Entry 8APJ (electron microscopy, 3.80 A resolution); this record covers chains J1 and B1 of the 42 polymer chains in the assembly.

Chain J1:
Protein: ATP synthase subunit p18, mitochondrial
From: Trypanosoma brucei brucei
UniProtKB: P0DPG4 (ATP18_TRYBB); residue numbers follow UniProt; this construct covers 1-188
Amino-acid sequence (188 residues; row label = number of the first residue in the row):
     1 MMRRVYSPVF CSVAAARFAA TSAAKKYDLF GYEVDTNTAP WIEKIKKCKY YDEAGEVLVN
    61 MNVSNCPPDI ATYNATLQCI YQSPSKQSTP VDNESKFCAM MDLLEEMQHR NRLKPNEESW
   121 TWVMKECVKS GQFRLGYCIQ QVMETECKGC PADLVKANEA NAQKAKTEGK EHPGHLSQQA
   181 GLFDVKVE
Disordered / not traced: 1-22

Chain B1:
Protein: ATP synthase subunit alpha, mitochondrial
From: Trypanosoma brucei brucei
UniProtKB: Q9GS23 (ATPA_TRYBB); residue numbers follow UniProt; this construct covers 1-584
Amino-acid sequence (584 residues; each row starts with the number of its first residue):
     1 MRRFGSKFAS GLASRCALAC PLASAATAPA GASTTSSTSS AQKSFFKTTE MIGYVHSIDG
    61 TIATLIPAPG NPGVAYNTII QIQVSPTTFA AGLVFNLEKD GRIGIILMDN ITEVQSGQKV
   121 MATGQLLHIP VGAGVLGKVV NPLGHEVPVG LVTRSRRLLD STLGKVDTGA PNIVSRSPVN
   181 YNLLTGFKAV DTMIPIGRGQ RELIVGDRQT GKTSIAVSTI INQVRINQQI LSKNAVISIY
   241 VSIGQRCSNV ARIHRLLQSY GALRYTTVMA ATAAEPAGLQ YLAPYAGVTM GEYFMNRGRH
   301 CLCVYDDLSK QAVAYRQISL LLRRPPGREA YPGDVFYLHS RLLERAAMLS PGKGGGSVTA
   361 LPIVETLSND VTAYIVTNVI SITDGQIYLD TKLFTGGQRP AVNIGLSVSR VGSSAQNAAM
   421 KGVAGKLKGI LAEYRKLAAD SVGGQQVQTI PMIRGARFVA LFNQKQPSYF MNAIVSLYAC
   481 LNGYLDDVKV QYVKFYEYLL VHRDLGIMYG TAKNKFFYMY VQELNYLIRF FTLNSPILHG
   541 ELEEMLKQHT HLFLQHYQSK MNAIKSEKDV KALKNLLYSC KRAV
Disordered / not traced: 1-45, 151-160
Metal / ion sites: Mg2+: Thr213 (together with ATP)
Ligand contacts: ATP (adenosine-5'-triphosphate): Asp207, Arg208, Gln209, Thr210, Gly211, Lys212, Thr213, Ser214, Phe394, Arg399, Pro400, Gln464, Lys465
Swiss-Prot annotation at these positions:
  - binding site (ATP): Asp207 to Ser214, Gln464
  - site: Leu159, Asp160 (Cleavage), Ser407 (Required for activity)

Chain J1 / chain B1 interface:
Pairs across the interface (98; chain J1 residue first):
  Asp28(J1) with Pro351(B1); Gly352(B1)
  Leu29(J1) with Pro351(B1)
  Phe30(J1) with Ile173(B1); Val174(B1); Arg176(B1)
  Tyr32(J1) with Val174(B1), hydrophobic
  Tyr51(J1) with Leu231(B1), hydrophobic
  Asp52(J1) with Ser232(B1), hydrogen bond
  Gly55(J1) with Lys233(B1)
  Val59(J1) with Lys233(B1); Arg297(B1); Gly298(B1)
  Asn62(J1) with Lys233(B1); Pro351(B1); Gly352(B1); Gly354(B1)
  Val63(J1) with Gly352(B1); Gly354(B1)
  Asn65(J1) with Gly352(B1)
  Lys86(J1) with Asn227(B1), hydrogen bond (side chain-backbone); Gln228(B1), hydrogen bond (side chain-backbone); Ile230(B1), hydrogen bond (side chain-backbone)
  Gln87(J1) with Ser232(B1)
  Asp92(J1) with Gln228(B1)
  Asn93(J1) with Gln228(B1); Gln229(B1)
  Ser95(J1) with Gln229(B1); Glu523(B1), hydrogen bond
  Phe97(J1) with Glu523(B1); Leu527(B1), hydrophobic
  Cys98(J1) with Gln229(B1); Glu523(B1); Tyr526(B1), hydrophobic
  Ala99(J1) with Leu231(B1), hydrophobic
  Met101(J1) with Tyr526(B1), hydrophobic; Leu527(B1), hydrophobic; Phe530(B1), hydrophobic
  Asp102(J1) with Tyr181(B1); Ile230(B1); Asn234(B1), hydrogen bond
  Leu104(J1) with Phe530(B1)
  Glu105(J1) with Asn417(B1), hydrogen bond; Arg529(B1), salt bridge; Phe530(B1)
  Glu106(J1) with Lys233(B1); Asn234(B1)
  Gln108(J1) with Phe530(B1)
  His109(J1) with Ala418(B1); Phe530(B1), hydrogen bond (side chain-backbone)
  Arg110(J1) with Asn180(B1); Tyr181(B1)
  Trp120(J1) with Phe530(B1), hydrophobic; Phe531(B1), hydrophobic
  Gln132(J1) with Glu523(B1), hydrogen bond
  Arg134(J1) with Lys515(B1), hydrogen bond (side chain-backbone); Phe516(B1); Tyr518(B1); Tyr520(B1), hydrogen bond
  Leu135(J1) with Glu523(B1); Leu524(B1), hydrophobic; Leu527(B1), hydrophobic
  Tyr137(J1) with Lys515(B1)
  Cys138(J1) with Phe516(B1), hydrophobic; Ile537(B1), hydrophobic; Leu538(B1), hydrophobic
  Gln141(J1) with Phe516(B1); Ile537(B1)
  Val142(J1) with Phe531(B1), hydrophobic
  Glu171(J1) with Tyr520(B1), hydrogen bond (backbone-side chain)
  His172(J1) with Ile507(B1); Tyr518(B1); Tyr520(B1), hydrogen bond
  His175(J1) with Arg503(B1), hydrogen bond (backbone-side chain)
  Leu176(J1) with Arg503(B1); Asp504(B1); Ile507(B1), hydrophobic; Met508(B1); Tyr520(B1), hydrophobic
  Gln178(J1) with Met508(B1)
  Gln179(J1) with Met508(B1), hydrogen bond (side chain-backbone); Tyr509(B1)
  Ala180(J1) with Met508(B1)
  Gly181(J1) with Tyr557(B1)
  Leu182(J1) with Met561(B1), hydrophobic; Leu576(B1), hydrophobic
  Phe183(J1) with Ile564(B1), hydrophobic; Asp569(B1); Ala572(B1), hydrophobic; Leu573(B1)
  Val185(J1) with Tyr498(B1), hydrophobic
  Lys186(J1) with Tyr498(B1), hydrogen bond (backbone-side chain)
  Val187(J1) with Tyr498(B1), hydrogen bond (backbone-side chain); Leu576(B1), hydrophobic; Ser579(B1); Cys580(B1), hydrophobic; Ala583(B1), hydrophobic
  Glu188(J1) with Ala583(B1)
Interface residues without a listed pair, chain J1 (58 interface residues in all): Leu58, Val91, Glu94, Pro115, Ile139, Thr145, Glu146, Pro173, Ser177
Interface residues without a listed pair, chain B1 (58 interface residues in all): Ser177, Pro178, Tyr265, Ser350, Phe495, His502, Asn514, Val521, Lys560

In short:
Chain J1 and chain B1 each contribute 58 residues to their interface; the contacts include 17 hydrogen bonds
and 1 salt bridge. Polar contacts include Glu105(J1)-Arg529(B1), Asp52(J1)-Ser232(B1) and
Lys86(J1)-Asn227(B1). Bound to chain B1: ATP. UniProt lists 9 ATP-binding residues on chain B1.
Chain J1 is ATP synthase subunit p18, mitochondrial and chain B1 is ATP synthase subunit alpha, mitochondrial,
both from Trypanosoma brucei brucei; the structure, rotational state 2d of Trypanosoma brucei mitochondrial
ATP synthase, was determined by electron microscopy, deposited together with 8AP6, 8AP7, 8AP8, 8AP9, 8APA,
8APB and 7 further entries.
